8XHP - chain A; structure by X-ray diffraction, 1.86 A resolution.

# Chain A
Protein: Fe/2OG dependent dioxygenase
Source organism: Streptomyces cinnamoneus
Sequence (315 residues; each row starts with the number of its first residue):
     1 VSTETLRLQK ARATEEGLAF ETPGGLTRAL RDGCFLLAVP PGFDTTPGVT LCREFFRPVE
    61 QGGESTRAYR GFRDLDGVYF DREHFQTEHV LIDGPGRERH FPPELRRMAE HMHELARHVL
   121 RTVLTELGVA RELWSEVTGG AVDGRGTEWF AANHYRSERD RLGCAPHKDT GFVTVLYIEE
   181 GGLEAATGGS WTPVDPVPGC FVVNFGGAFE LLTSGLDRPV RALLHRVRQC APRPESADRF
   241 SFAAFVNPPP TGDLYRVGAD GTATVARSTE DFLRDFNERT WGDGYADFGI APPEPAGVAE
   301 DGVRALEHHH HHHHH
Disordered / not traced: 1-5, 278-315
Bound ions: Fe2+: His167, Asp169, His225 (together with 2-oxoglutaric acid)
Small-molecule neighbours: 2-oxoglutaric acid (AKG): Ala151, Asn153, Tyr155, His167, Asp169, Leu176, Ile178, Leu183, His225, Val227, Arg239, Ser241, Phe245

# Summary
Ligands of chain A: 2-oxoglutaric acid. His167, Asp169 and His225 coordinate Fe2+.
Chain A is Fe/2OG dependent dioxygenase (Streptomyces cinnamoneus); the structure, The apo structure of
SsBcmC, was determined by X-ray diffraction, deposited together with 8XHQ, 8XHT, 8XHX and 8XHY.
